PDB entry 7LPG | X-ray diffraction, 2.08 A resolution | chain B

# Chain B
Name: DNA-(apurinic or apyrimidinic site) lyase
Source organism: Homo sapiens
Notes: EC 3.1.-.-, 4.2.99.18
Reference sequence: P27695 (APEX1_HUMAN); residue numbers follow UniProt; this construct covers 43-318
Sequence (276 residues; each row starts with the number of its first residue):
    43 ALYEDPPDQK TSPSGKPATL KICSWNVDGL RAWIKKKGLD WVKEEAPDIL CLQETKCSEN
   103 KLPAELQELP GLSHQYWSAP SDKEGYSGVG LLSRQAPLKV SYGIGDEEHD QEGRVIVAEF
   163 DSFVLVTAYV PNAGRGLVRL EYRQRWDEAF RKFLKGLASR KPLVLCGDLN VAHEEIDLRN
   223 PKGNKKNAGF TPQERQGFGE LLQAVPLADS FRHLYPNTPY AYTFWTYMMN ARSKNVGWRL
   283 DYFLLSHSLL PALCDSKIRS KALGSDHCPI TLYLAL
Unresolved in the structure: 126
Differences from the reference sequence: engineered mutation A138 (Cys in P27695)
Reported in the primary citation:
  - binding site for the 11-nt DNA strand: D70, E96, D308

# In short
The paper reports a binding site for the 11-nt DNA strand at D70, E96 and D308.
Chain B is DNA-(apurinic or apyrimidinic site) lyase (Homo sapiens); the structure, APE1 product complex with
abasic ribonucleotide DNA, was determined by X-ray diffraction, deposited together with 7LPH, 7LPI and 7LPJ.
